PDB entry 2V6J | X-ray diffraction, 2.30 A resolution | chain A

# Chain A
Molecule: RNA helicase
Organism: Kokobera virus
Notes: fragment: helicase domain, residues 1678-2108
UniProtKB: Q32ZD5 (Q32ZD5_9FLAV); residues 1-431 here correspond to UniProt positions 1678-2108 (UniProt number = residue number + 1677)
Sequence (431 residues; numbered 1 to 431; the number before each row is that of its first residue):
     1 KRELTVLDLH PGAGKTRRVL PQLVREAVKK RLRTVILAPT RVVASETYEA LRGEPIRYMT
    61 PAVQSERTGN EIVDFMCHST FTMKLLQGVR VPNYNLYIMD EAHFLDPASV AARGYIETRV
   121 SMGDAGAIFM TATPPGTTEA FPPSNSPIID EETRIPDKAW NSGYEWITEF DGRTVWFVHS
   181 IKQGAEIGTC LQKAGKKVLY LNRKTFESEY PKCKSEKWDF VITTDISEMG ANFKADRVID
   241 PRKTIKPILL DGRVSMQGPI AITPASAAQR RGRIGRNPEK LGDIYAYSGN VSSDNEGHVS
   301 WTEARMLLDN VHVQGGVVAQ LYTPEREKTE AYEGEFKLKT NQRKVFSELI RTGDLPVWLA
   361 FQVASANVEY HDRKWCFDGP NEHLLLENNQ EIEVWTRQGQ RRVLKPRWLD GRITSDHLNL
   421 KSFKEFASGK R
Not modelled in the structure: 1, 60-68
Differences from the reference sequence: engineered mutation Thr-47 (Met1724 in Q32ZD5); conflict Leu-86 (Phe1763 in Q32ZD5), Thr-168 (Ile1845 in Q32ZD5)
Swiss-Prot annotation at these positions:
  - motif: Asp-100 to His-103 (DEAH box)
  - binding site (ATP): Leu-9 to Thr-16
  - site: Lys-15 (Substrate binding), Arg-270 (Involved in NS3 ATPase and RTPase activities), Arg-273 (Involved in NS3 ATPase and RTPase activities), Arg-276 (Substrate binding), Arg-431 (Cleavage)
  - modified residue: Lys-204 (N6-acetyllysine)

# Overview
From UniProt: 8 ATP-binding residues.
Chain A is RNA helicase (Kokobera virus); the structure, Kokobera Virus Helicase: Mutant Met47Thr, was
determined by X-ray diffraction, deposited together with 2V6I.
